4AY4 - chains B and C of the 4 polymer chains in the assembly; structure by X-ray diffraction, 2.00 A resolution.

== Chain B (and C) ==
Molecule: N5-carboxyaminoimidazole ribonucleotide mutase
Source organism: Bacillus anthracis
Notes: EC 4.1.1.21, 5.4.99.18; chain C of this document is another copy of the same molecule, construct and numbering; everything in this record applies to it too
Reference sequence: Q81ZH8 (Q81ZH8_BACAN); residues 1-161 here = UniProt positions 1-161
Sequence (181 residues; each row starts with the number of its first residue; numbers below 1 keep their minus sign (Met-19 is residue -19)):
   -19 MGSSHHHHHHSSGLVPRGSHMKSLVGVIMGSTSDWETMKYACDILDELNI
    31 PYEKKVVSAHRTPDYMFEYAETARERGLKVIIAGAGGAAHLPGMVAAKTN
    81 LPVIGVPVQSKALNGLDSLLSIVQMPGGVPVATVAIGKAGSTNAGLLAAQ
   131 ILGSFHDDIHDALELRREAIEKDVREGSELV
Not modelled in the structure: -19 to 1, 161 (chain C: -19 to 1, 158-161)
Sequence notes: expression tag (-19 to 0)
Reported in the primary citation:
  - self-association interface (contacts with another copy of this molecule); pairs are residue here / residue on that copy: Val103-Ala115 (backbone contact), Thr113-Thr113 (water-mediated contact)
  - contacts within the chain: Glu16-Tyr20, Glu16-Lys118 (water-mediated contact)
  - binding site for acetate ion: Asn94
  - conformationally variable residues: Arg41

== Chain B / chain C interface ==
Pairs across the interface (18; chain B residue first):
  Gln89(B) with Lys91(C); Ala92(C)
  Asn94(B) with Ala92(C)
  Ile116(B) with Ala92(C), hydrophobic
  Glu151(B) with Arg41(C); Thr42(C)
  Val154(B) with Val36(C), hydrophobic; Arg41(C); Thr42(C)
  Arg155(B) with Tyr45(C)
  Ser158(B) with Lys35(C); Val36(C), hydrogen bond (side chain-backbone); Tyr45(C), hydrogen bond
  Glu159(B) with Lys35(C)
  Leu160(B) with Met9(C), hydrophobic; Trp15(C), hydrophobic; Lys34(C); Val36(C), hydrophobic
Interface residues without a listed pair, chain B (10 interface residues in all): Ile150
Interface residues without a listed pair, chain C (14 interface residues in all): Thr12, Ser38, Leu93, Asn94

== Summary ==
Chain B and chain C form an interface of 10 and 14 residues respectively, with 2 hydrogen bonds. Polar
contacts include Ser158(B)-Val36(C) and Ser158(B)-Tyr45(C). The paper reports a binding site for acetate ion
at Asn94(B); conformational variability at Arg41(B).
Both chains are N5-carboxyaminoimidazole ribonucleotide mutase (Bacillus anthracis). Entry 4AY4 (crystal
structure of Bacillus anthracis PurE) was determined by X-ray diffraction, deposited together with 4AY3 and
4B4K.
